Entry 8AGC (electron microscopy, 3.10 A resolution); this record covers chains C and E of the 9 polymer chains in the assembly.

# Chain C
Name: Dolichyl-diphosphooligosaccharide--protein glycosyltransferase subunit OST5
Organism: Saccharomyces cerevisiae
Reference sequence: Q92316 (OST5_YEAST); residues 1-86 here = UniProt positions 1-86
Chain sequence (86 residues; numbered 1 to 86; the number before each row is that of its first residue):
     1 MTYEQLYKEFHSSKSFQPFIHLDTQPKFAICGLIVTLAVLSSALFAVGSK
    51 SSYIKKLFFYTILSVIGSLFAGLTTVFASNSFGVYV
Disordered / not traced: 1
Residues lining bound ligands:
  - palmitoyl-linoleoyl phosphatidylcholine (CPL; 1-palmitoyl-2-linoleoyl-sn-glycero-3-phosphocholine), molecule 1: Leu22, Pro26, Ala29, Ile30, Leu33, Ala71, Thr74, Thr75, Ala78, Asn80, Ser81, Phe82, Gly83, Tyr85
  - palmitoyl-linoleoyl phosphatidylcholine (CPL), molecule 2: Thr75, Ala78, Phe82, Val84

# Chain E
Name: Dolichyl-diphosphooligosaccharide--protein glycosyltransferase subunit 1
Organism: Saccharomyces cerevisiae
Reference sequence: A0A6A5PXA1 (A0A6A5PXA1_YEASX); numbering as in UniProt (aligned over 1-476)
Chain sequence (476 residues; row label = number of the first residue in the row):
     1 MRQVWFSWIVGLFLCFFNVSSAAQYEPPATWENVDYKRTIDVSNAYISET
    51 IEITIKNIASEPATEYFTAFESGIFSKVSFFSAYFTNEATFLNSQLLANS
   101 TTAPGDDGESEIRYGIIQFPNAISPQEEVSLVIKSFYNTVGIPYPEHVGM
   151 SEEQHLLWETNRLPLSAYDTKKASFTLIGSSSFEEYHPPNDESLLGKANG
   201 NSFEFGPWEDIPRFSSNETLAIVYSHNAPLNQVVNLRRDIWLSHWASTIQ
   251 FEEYYELTNKAAKLSKGFSRLELMKQIQTQNMRQTHFVTVLDMLLPEGAT
   301 DHYFTDLVGLVSTSHAERDHFFIRPRFPIFGGWNYNFTVGWTNKLSDFLH
   351 VSSGSDEKFVASIPILNGPPDTVYDNVELSVFLPEGAEIFDIDSPVPFTN
   401 VSIETQKSYFDLNKGHVKLTFSYRNLISQVANGQVLIKYDYPKSSFFKKP
   451 LSIACYIFTALMGVFVLKTLNMNVTN
Disordered / not traced: 1-24, 99-110, 475-476
Glycans and other covalent adducts: N-acetylglucosamine (NAG) linked to Asn336, Asn400
Residues lining bound ligands: palmitoyl-linoleoyl phosphatidylcholine (CPL; 1-palmitoyl-2-linoleoyl-sn-glycero-3-phosphocholine): Trp241, Gln250, Glu252, Tyr409, Phe410, Ile453, Tyr456

# How chain C and chain E interact
Contacting residue pairs - 62 pairs, chain C then chain E:
  Thr2(C) with Asp393(E)
  Tyr3(C) with Asp393(E), hydrogen bond (backbone-side chain); Gln434(E), hydrogen bond (side chain-backbone); Leu436(E), hydrophobic
  Leu6(C) with Asp391(E); Asp393(E); Leu436(E), hydrophobic
  Tyr7(C) with Leu436(E), hydrophobic
  Glu9(C) with Val360(E); Lys438(E), salt bridge
  Phe10(C) with Phe348(E); His350(E); Val360(E); Ser362(E); Leu436(E), hydrophobic
  Ser13(C) with His350(E); Val351(E)
  Lys14(C) with His350(E); Val351(E), hydrogen bond (backbone-backbone)
  Ser15(C) with Ser346(E); Leu349(E)
  Phe16(C) with His244(E); Ser247(E); Leu345(E), hydrophobic; Ser346(E); Leu349(E), hydrogen bond (backbone-backbone); Val351(E), hydrophobic; Phe359(E), hydrophobic
  Pro18(C) with Ser247(E)
  Leu22(C) with Ala246(E), hydrophobic; Thr248(E)
  Gln25(C) with Trp245(E), hydrogen bond (side chain-backbone)
  Leu40(C) with Leu461(E), hydrophobic
  Val47(C) with Lys468(E)
  Leu57(C) with Phe465(E), hydrophobic
  Tyr60(C) with Leu461(E), hydrogen bond (side chain-backbone); Met462(E), hydrophobic; Phe465(E), hydrophobic
  Thr61(C) with Met462(E)
  Ser64(C) with Phe458(E); Leu461(E)
  Val65(C) with Phe458(E), hydrophobic
  Ser68(C) with Ala454(E); Ile457(E); Phe458(E), hydrogen bond (side chain-backbone); Leu461(E)
  Leu69(C) with Ala454(E), hydrophobic
  Ala71(C) with Ile457(E), hydrophobic
  Gly72(C) with Pro450(E)
  Leu73(C) with Pro450(E), hydrophobic
  Thr75(C) with Phe410(E)
  Val76(C) with Trp245(E), hydrophobic; Ile453(E), hydrophobic
  Ser79(C) with Phe410(E)
  Asn80(C) with Trp245(E); Ala246(E)
  Val84(C) with Tyr409(E), hydrophobic
  Tyr85(C) with Ala246(E), hydrophobic; Thr248(E); Gln250(E)
  Val86(C) with Ser243(E); Phe410(E), hydrophobic
Other interface residues (no listed pair), chain C (39 interface residues in all): Gln5, Phe19, Ile20, Tyr53, Lys56, Phe77, Gly83
Other interface residues (no listed pair), chain E (43 interface residues in all): Asp301, Thr342, Ser352, Ala361, Ser394, Pro395, Phe446, Phe447, Lys449, Val464, Thr469

# Overview
Chain C and chain E form an interface of 39 and 43 residues respectively; the contacts include 7 hydrogen
bonds and 1 salt bridge. Polar contacts include Glu9(C)-Lys438(E), Tyr3(C)-Asp393(E) and Tyr3(C)-Gln434(E).
One palmitoyl-linoleoyl phosphatidylcholine molecule is bound between chain C and chain E.
Here chain C is Dolichyl-diphosphooligosaccharide--protein glycosyltransferase subunit OST5 and chain E is
Dolichyl-diphosphooligosaccharide--protein glycosyltransferase subunit 1, both from Saccharomyces cerevisiae.
Entry 8AGC (Structure of yeast oligosaccharylransferase complex with lipid-linked oligosaccharide and
non-acceptor peptide bound) was determined by electron microscopy (same publication as 8AGB and 8AGE).
